PDB entry 8JIS | electron microscopy, 2.46 A resolution | chains P and R of the 6 polymer chains in the assembly

[Chain P]
Protein: Peptide 15
Amino-acid sequence (29 residues; each row starts with the number of its first residue):
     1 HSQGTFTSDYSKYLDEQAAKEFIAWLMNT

[Chain R]
Protein: Glucagon-like peptide 1 receptor
Source organism: Homo sapiens
UniProtKB: P43220 (GLP1R_HUMAN); numbering as in UniProt (aligned over 30-423)
Amino-acid sequence (394 residues; numbered 30 to 423; the number before each row is that of its first residue):
    30 VSLWETVQKWREYRRQCQRSLTEDPPPATDLFCNRTFDEYACWPDGEPGS
    80 FVNVSCPWYLPWASSVPQGHVYRFCTAEGLWLQKDNSSLPWRDLSECEES
   130 KRGERSSPEEQLLFLYIIYTVGYALSFSALVIASAILLGFRHLHCTRNYI
   180 HLNLFASFILRALSVFIKDAALKWMYSTAAQQHQWDGLLSYQDSLSCRLV
   230 FLLMQYCVAANYYWLLVEGVYLYTLLAFSVLSEQWIFRLYVSIGWGVPLL
   280 FVVPWGIVKYLYEDEGCWTRNSNMNYWLIIRLPILFAIGVNFLIFVRVIC
   330 IVVSKLKANLMCKTDIKCRLAKSTLTLIPLLGTHEVIFAFVMDEHARGTL
   380 RFIKLFTELSFTSFQGLMVAILYCFVNNEVQLEFRKSWERWRLE
Disordered / not traced: 129-136
Disulfide bonds: Cys46-Cys71, Cys62-Cys104, Cys85-Cys126, Cys226-Cys296

[Chain P / chain R interface]
Residue-residue contacts (52; chain P residue first):
  His1(P) - Gln234(R)  hydrogen bond
  His1(P) - Val237(R)
  His1(P) - Trp306(R)
  His1(P) - Arg310(R)
  Ser2(P) - Leu384(R)
  Ser2(P) - Glu387(R)
  Ser2(P) - Leu388(R)
  Gln3(P) - Tyr148(R)
  Gln3(P) - Tyr152(R)
  Gln3(P) - Val194(R)
  Gln3(P) - Lys197(R)
  Gln3(P) - Leu388(R)
  Gly4(P) - Asn300(R)
  Gly4(P) - Trp306(R)
  Thr5(P) - Glu373(R)  hydrogen bond
  Thr5(P) - Arg380(R)
  Thr5(P) - Leu384(R)
  Phe6(P) - Leu141(R)
  Phe6(P) - Leu144(R)  hydrophobic
  Phe6(P) - Tyr148(R)
  Thr7(P) - Lys197(R)  hydrogen bond
  Thr7(P) - Leu201(R)
  Thr7(P) - Phe230(R)
  Ser8(P) - Thr298(R)
  Ser8(P) - Arg299(R)
  Ser8(P) - Asn300(R)  hydrogen bond (side chain-backbone)
  Asp9(P) - Arg380(R)  salt bridge
  Tyr10(P) - Leu201(R)  hydrophobic
  Tyr10(P) - Lys202(R)
  Ser11(P) - Tyr205(R)
  Ser11(P) - Thr298(R)  hydrogen bond
  Ser11(P) - Arg299(R)  hydrogen bond
  Lys12(P) - Arg299(R)
  Tyr13(P) - Glu138(R)
  Leu14(P) - Tyr205(R)  hydrophobic
  Asp15(P) - Val30(R)
  Asp15(P) - Ser31(R)
  Asp15(P) - Leu32(R)  hydrogen bond (side chain-backbone)
  Asp15(P) - Tyr205(R)
  Glu16(P) - Val30(R)
  Ala19(P) - Val30(R)
  Ala19(P) - Leu32(R)  hydrophobic
  Glu21(P) - Ala209(R)
  Glu21(P) - Trp214(R)
  Phe22(P) - Leu32(R)  hydrophobic
  Phe22(P) - Val36(R)  hydrophobic
  Phe22(P) - Trp214(R)
  Ile23(P) - Tyr88(R)
  Trp25(P) - Trp214(R)  hydrophobic
  Leu26(P) - Trp39(R)
  Met27(P) - Tyr69(R)
  Met27(P) - Tyr88(R)  hydrogen bond
Interface residues without a listed pair, chain P (24 interface residues in all): Ala18
Interface residues without a listed pair, chain R (38 interface residues in all): Thr35, Tyr145, Arg190, Met233, Tyr241, Ile309

[In short]
24 residues of chain P face 38 of chain R across their interface; the contacts include 8 hydrogen bonds and 1
salt bridge. Polar contacts include Asp9(P)-Arg380(R), His1(P)-Gln234(R) and Thr5(P)-Glu373(R).
Chain P is Peptide 15 and chain R is Glucagon-like peptide 1 receptor (Homo sapiens); the structure, Cryo-EM
structure of the GLP-1R/GCGR dual agonist peptide15-bound human GLP-1R-Gs complex, was determined by electron
microscopy (same publication as 8JIQ, 8JIU, 8JIP, 8JIR and 8JIT).
